4INT - chains R and S of the 28 polymer chains in the assembly; structure by X-ray diffraction, 2.90 A resolution.

== Chain R ==
Name: Proteasome component PUP2
Organism: Saccharomyces cerevisiae
Notes: EC 3.4.25.1
Reference sequence: P32379 (PSA5_YEAST); residues -7 to 252 here correspond to UniProt positions 1-260 (UniProt number = residue number + 8)
Sequence (260 residues; numbered -7 to 252; the number before each row is that of its first residue; numbers below 1 keep their minus sign (Met-7 is residue -7)):
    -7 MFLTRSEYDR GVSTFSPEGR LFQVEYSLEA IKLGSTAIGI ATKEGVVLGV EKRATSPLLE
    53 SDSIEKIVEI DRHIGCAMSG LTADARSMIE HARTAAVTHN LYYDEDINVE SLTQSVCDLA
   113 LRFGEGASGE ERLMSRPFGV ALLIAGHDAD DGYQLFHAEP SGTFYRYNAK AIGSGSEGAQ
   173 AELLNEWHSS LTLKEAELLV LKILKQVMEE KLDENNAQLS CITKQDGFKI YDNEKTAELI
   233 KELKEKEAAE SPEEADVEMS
Unresolved in the structure: -7 to 0, 243-252

== Chain S ==
Name: Proteasome component PRE5
Organism: Saccharomyces cerevisiae
Notes: EC 3.4.25.1
Reference sequence: P40302 (PSA1_YEAST); residues 0-233 here correspond to UniProt positions 1-234 (UniProt number = residue number + 1)
Sequence (234 residues; row label = number of the first residue in the row; numbering starts at 0):
     0 MFRNNYDGDT VTFSPTGRLF QVEYALEAIK QGSVTVGLRS NTHAVLVALK RNADELSSYQ
    60 KKIIKCDEHM GLSLAGLAPD ARVLSNYLRQ QCNYSSLVFN RKLAVERAGH LLCDKAQKNT
   120 QSYGGRPYGV GLLIIGYDKS GAHLLEFQPS GNVTELYGTA IGARSQGAKT YLERTLDTFI
   180 KIDGNPDELI KAGVEAISQS LRDESLTVDN LSIAIVGKDT PFTIYDGEAV AKYI
Unresolved in the structure: 0
UniProt features mapped onto this chain:
  - modified residue: Ser13 (Phosphoserine)
  - cross-link: Lys190 (Glycyl lysine isopeptide (Lys-Gly) (interchain with G-Cter in ubiquitin))

== How chain R and chain S interact ==
Residue-residue contacts (54):
  Ser5(R) with Gly123(S), hydrogen bond (side chain-backbone); Arg125(S)
  Thr6(R) with Asp6(S); Gly7(S), hydrogen bond (side chain-backbone); Gln20(S)
  Phe7(R) with Gln20(S), hydrogen bond (backbone-side chain); Tyr23(S); Leu76(S), hydrophobic; Arg125(S); Pro126(S)
  Ser8(R) with Tyr23(S)
  Pro9(R) with Arg2(S); Tyr23(S); Glu26(S)
  Glu10(R) with Glu26(S); Gln30(S), hydrogen bond (backbone-side chain)
  Gly11(R) with Tyr23(S); Ala27(S)
  Arg12(R) with Gln30(S), hydrogen bond
  Leu13(R) with Arg125(S)
  Gln106(R) with Arg81(S)
  Asp110(R) with Arg81(S), salt bridge
  Leu113(R) with Pro78(S), hydrophobic; Asp79(S); Arg125(S)
  Glu117(R) with Tyr122(S)
  Gly118(R) with Tyr122(S); Gly123(S); Gly124(S)
  Ala119(R) with Gly123(S); Gly124(S)
  Ser120(R) with Lys117(S); Asn118(S), hydrogen bond (backbone-side chain); Ser121(S); Gly124(S)
  Ser153(R) with Pro78(S)
  Gly154(R) with Pro78(S)
  Thr155(R) with Ala77(S); Pro78(S)
  Tyr157(R) with Arg50(S), hydrogen bond (side chain-backbone); Ala52(S); Ser57(S); Gln59(S)
  Arg158(R) with Ser56(S); Ser57(S), hydrogen bond (backbone-backbone)
  Tyr159(R) with Ala52(S); Asp53(S); Leu55(S); Ser56(S)
  Asn160(R) with Leu55(S), hydrogen bond (backbone-backbone)
  Ala161(R) with Leu55(S)
  Gln172(R) with Asp53(S)
  Leu175(R) with Leu55(S)
  Leu176(R) with Leu55(S), hydrophobic
Interface residues without a listed pair, chain R (33 interface residues in all): Arg2, Gly3, Glu102, Phe156, Lys162, Trp179
Interface residues without a listed pair, chain S (33 interface residues in all): Ala24, Asn51, Glu54, Lys60, Gly128

== In short ==
The chain R/chain S interface involves 33 residues from each chain, with 9 hydrogen bonds and 1 salt bridge.
Polar contacts include Asp110(R)-Arg81(S), Ser5(R)-Gly123(S) and Thr6(R)-Gly7(S).
Chain R is Proteasome component PUP2 and chain S is Proteasome component PRE5, both from Saccharomyces
cerevisiae; the structure, Yeast 20S proteasome in complex with the vinyl sulfone LU122, was determined by
X-ray diffraction (same publication as 4INR and 4INU).
